7AB3 - chains D and F of the 6 polymer chains in the assembly; structure by X-ray diffraction, 2.40 A resolution.

# Chain D
Protein: Predicted transcriptional regulator, XRE family
From: Escherichia coli O127:H6 (strain E2348/69 / EPEC)
UniProtKB: B7UL98 (B7UL98_ECO27); numbering as in UniProt (aligned over 1-107)
Chain sequence (107 residues; row label = number of the first residue in the row):
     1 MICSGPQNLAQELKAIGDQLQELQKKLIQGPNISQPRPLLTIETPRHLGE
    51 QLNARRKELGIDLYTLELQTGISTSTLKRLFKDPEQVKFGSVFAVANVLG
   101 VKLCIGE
Unresolved in the structure: 1-38

# Chain F
Protein: HipA_C domain-containing protein
From: Escherichia coli O127:H6 (strain E2348/69 / EPEC)
UniProtKB: B7UL96 (B7UL96_ECO27); residues 1-335 here = UniProt positions 1-335
Chain sequence (341 residues; each row starts with the number of its first residue):
     1 MANCRILLTPLNERDEQRGYSTQGLKRLSGTAKLNPRLGFTRTQFVQELP
    51 RQQKGMAISGYQPKLQLVLDEGEFRVVDHQGNFILKPSPADFPGLAENEH
   101 ATMTLMSRLGFDVPVHGLLSFAPQSEEELEYAFVIRRYDRDNKGLPVHQE
   151 QLDGAMQITDKYGKTGNDNEQYVSYETLARFLVAHVNDNIAFKIDLFRRI
   201 VYAWLLGNNDMHLRNFGLVYSDGLTPALAPVYDFVSVAPYPEYFYSNYLA
   251 LPLLTREEGGRELAPGFHSDYGEYIGQDFLLLGESMGLAPRLLEKLFQDI
   301 RKENAIVMETYEQSFMTQDHIQAVLQCYRHRLGLLHHHHHH
Unresolved in the structure: 1, 339-341
Sequence notes: engineered mutation Ala57 (Ser in B7UL96); expression tag (336-341)
Modified positions: Ser59 (phosphoserine; SEP)
What the authors report for this chain:
  - post-translational modification sites: Ser59
  - catalytic residues: Asp210 (proposed by the authors, not directly observed)
  - mutagenesis - S57A: abolished growth

# How chain D and chain F interact
Residue-residue contacts - 26 pairs, chain D then chain F:
  Arg55(D) - Asn187(F)  hydrogen bond
  Arg55(D) - Asn189(F)
  Leu59(D) - Asn189(F)
  Leu59(D) - Ala191(F)
  Ile61(D) - Ile190(F)  hydrophobic
  Ile61(D) - Ala191(F)  hydrophobic
  Tyr64(D) - Lys295(F)
  Thr65(D) - Ile194(F)
  Thr65(D) - Leu292(F)
  Glu67(D) - Arg291(F)  salt bridge
  Leu68(D) - Ala289(F)
  Leu68(D) - Arg291(F)
  Leu68(D) - Leu292(F)  hydrophobic
  Leu68(D) - Lys295(F)
  Gln69(D) - Ile190(F)
  Gln69(D) - Gly287(F)  hydrogen bond (side chain-backbone)
  Gln69(D) - Leu288(F)
  Gln69(D) - Ala289(F)  hydrogen bond (side chain-backbone)
  Gln69(D) - Leu292(F)
  Asn97(D) - Asp188(F)
  Val98(D) - Asn189(F)
  Val98(D) - Ile190(F)  hydrogen bond (backbone-backbone)
  Leu99(D) - Asn189(F)
  Gly100(D) - Asn187(F)  hydrogen bond (backbone-side chain)
  Gly100(D) - Asp188(F)
  Gly100(D) - Asn189(F)

# In short
The chain D/chain F interface involves 12 residues from each chain; the contacts include 5 hydrogen bonds and
1 salt bridge. Polar contacts include Glu67(D)-Arg291(F), Arg55(D)-Asn187(F) and Gln69(D)-Gly287(F). From the
paper: the catalytic residue Asp210(F); S57A of chain F abolishes growth.
Here chain D is Predicted transcriptional regulator, XRE family and chain F is HipA_C domain-containing
protein, both from Escherichia coli O127:H6 (strain E2348/69 / EPEC). Entry 7AB3 (Crystal structure of the
Escherichia coli toxin-antitoxin system HipBST (HipT S57A)) was determined by X-ray diffraction, deposited
together with 7AB4 and 7AB5.
